PDB entry 3HYR | X-ray diffraction, 2.20 A resolution | chain A

Chain A:
Molecule: Ferrous iron transport protein B
From: Escherichia coli
Notes: fragment: N-terminal domain
UniProt: P33650 (FEOB_ECOLI); residues 1-270 here = UniProt positions 1-270
Chain sequence (270 residues; row label = number of the first residue in the row):
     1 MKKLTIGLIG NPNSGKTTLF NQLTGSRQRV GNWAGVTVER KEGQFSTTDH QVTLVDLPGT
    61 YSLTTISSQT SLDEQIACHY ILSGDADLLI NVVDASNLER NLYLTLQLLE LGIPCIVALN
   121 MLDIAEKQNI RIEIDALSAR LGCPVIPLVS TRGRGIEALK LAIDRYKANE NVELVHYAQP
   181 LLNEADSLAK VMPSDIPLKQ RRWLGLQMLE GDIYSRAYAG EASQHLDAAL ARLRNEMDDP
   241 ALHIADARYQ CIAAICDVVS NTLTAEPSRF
Disordered / not traced: 1, 65-70, 261-270
Modified residues: Mse121, Mse192, Mse208, Mse237 (selenomethionine; parent Met)
Swiss-Prot annotation at these positions:
  - binding site (GTP): Gly10 to Thr17, Gly35 to Glu39, Asp56 to Gly59, Asn120 to Asp123, Val149 to Thr151
  - mutagenesis: Asp94 (D94N: No effect), Asp123 (D123N: Loss of guanine nucleotide-binding specificity and Fe(2+) uptake), Ser150 to Ala158 (10-fold reduced affinity for GDP, corresponds to the G5 loop of human GNAI1, a slow GDP-releasing protein, in construct of residues 1-270), Ser150 (S150A: Dramatically reduced GDP release-rate, 5-fold increase in affinity for GDP, in construct of residues 1-270. GTP hydrolysis rate 1.5-fold higher than wild-type), Thr151 (T151A: GTP hydrolysis rate 4-fold slower than wild-type, releases GDP very quickly), Arg152 (R152A: GTP hydrolysis rate 1.3-fold slower than wild-type), Gly153 (G153A: GTP hydrolysis rate 1.8-fold slower than wild-type), Arg154 (R154A: Dramatically reduced GDP release-rate, in construct of residues 1-270. GTP hydrolysis rate 2.7-fold slower than wild-type)
What the authors report for this chain:
  - contacts within the chain: Asp123-Ser150 (hydrogen bond)
  - self-association interface (contacts with another copy of this molecule); pairs are residue here / residue on that copy: Glu99-Arg154 (salt bridge), Arg140-Asp135 (salt bridge), Ala254-Ala158, Glu133
  - conformationally variable residues (loop rearrangement, side-chain flip): Glu133, Ser150 to Gly155

Summary:
UniProt lists 24 GTP-binding residues and 11 mutagenesis sites. From the paper: conformational variability at
Glu133 and Ser150; a self-association interface involving Glu99, Glu133 and Arg140 among others.
Chain A is Ferrous iron transport protein B (Escherichia coli); the structure, Structural Insight into G
Protein Coupling and Regulation of Fe2+ Membrane Transport, was determined by X-ray diffraction, deposited
together with 3HYT.
